Entry 7YBB (X-ray diffraction, 1.68 A resolution); this record covers chains A and B.

# Chain A
Protein: Aspartyl/asparaginyl beta-hydroxylase
Organism: Homo sapiens
Notes: EC 1.14.11.16
UniProt: Q12797 (ASPH_HUMAN); residues 330-758 here = UniProt positions 330-758
Chain sequence (429 residues; numbered 330 to 758; the number before each row is that of its first residue):
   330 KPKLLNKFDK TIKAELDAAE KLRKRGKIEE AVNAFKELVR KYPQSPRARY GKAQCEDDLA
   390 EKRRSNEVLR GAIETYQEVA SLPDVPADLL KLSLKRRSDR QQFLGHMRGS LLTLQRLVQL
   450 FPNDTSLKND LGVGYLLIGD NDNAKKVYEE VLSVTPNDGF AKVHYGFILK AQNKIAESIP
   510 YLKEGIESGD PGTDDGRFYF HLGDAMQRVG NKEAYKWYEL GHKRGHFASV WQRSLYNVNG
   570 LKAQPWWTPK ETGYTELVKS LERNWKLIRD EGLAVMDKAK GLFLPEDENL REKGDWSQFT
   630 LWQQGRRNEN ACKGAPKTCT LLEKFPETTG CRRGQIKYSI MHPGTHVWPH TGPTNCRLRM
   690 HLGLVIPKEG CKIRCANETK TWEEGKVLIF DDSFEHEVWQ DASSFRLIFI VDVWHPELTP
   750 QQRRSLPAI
Disulfides: C641-C648
Metal / ion sites: Mn2+: H679, H725 (together with IO9)
Ligand contacts: IO9 ((2R)-2-oxidanyl-4-oxidanylidene-pentanedioic acid): W625, S668, M670, H679, R688, H690, W711, F719, D721, H725, V727, R735, I737, I739
Swiss-Prot annotation at these positions:
  - binding site (2-oxoglutarate): W625, S668, R688 to H690, R735
  - binding site (Fe cation): H679, H725
  - glycosylation (N-linked (GlcNAc...) asparagine): N452, N706

# Chain B
Protein: Coagulation factor X
Organism: synthetic construct
Notes: EC 3.4.21.6
UniProt: P00742 (FA10_HUMAN); residues 86-124 here = UniProt positions 86-124
Chain sequence (39 residues; row label = number of the first residue in the row):
    86 DGDQSETSPS QNQGKCKDGL GEYTCTSLEG FEGKNSELF
Unresolved in the structure: 86-98, 117-124
Sequence notes: engineered mutation S90 (Cys in P00742), S95 (Cys in P00742), S112 (Cys in P00742), S121 (Cys in P00742)
Disulfides: C101-C110
Swiss-Prot annotation at these positions:
  - modified residue: D103 (3R: -3-hydroxyaspartate)

# Interface between chain A and chain B
Contacting residue pairs (57; chain A residue first):
  A389(A) - F116(B)
  E390(A) - F116(B)
  R393(A) - F116(B)
  S394(A) - F116(B)
  N395(A) - E114(B)
  N395(A) - G115(B)
  N395(A) - F116(B)  hydrogen bond (side chain-backbone)
  Q431(A) - L113(B)
  F432(A) - L113(B)
  F432(A) - G115(B)  hydrogen bond (backbone-backbone)
  F432(A) - F116(B)  hydrophobic
  L433(A) - L113(B)
  L433(A) - E114(B)
  L433(A) - G115(B)  hydrogen bond (backbone-backbone)
  G434(A) - L113(B)
  M436(A) - L113(B)  hydrophobic
  V462(A) - Y108(B)
  L466(A) - T109(B)
  H493(A) - Y108(B)  hydrogen bond
  F496(A) - G106(B)
  F496(A) - E107(B)
  F496(A) - Y108(B)  hydrophobic
  R526(A) - Y108(B)  hydrogen bond (side chain-backbone)
  F529(A) - L105(B)  hydrophobic
  H530(A) - L105(B)  hydrogen bond (side chain-backbone)
  R562(A) - L105(B)
  L564(A) - L105(B)  hydrophobic
  Y565(A) - L105(B)  hydrophobic
  Y565(A) - T109(B)
  Y565(A) - C110(B)  hydrogen bond (side chain-backbone)
  Y565(A) - T111(B)
  D616(A) - K102(B)  salt bridge
  E617(A) - K100(B)
  E617(A) - C101(B)
  E617(A) - K102(B)  hydrogen bond (side chain-backbone)
  E617(A) - D103(B)  hydrogen bond (side chain-backbone)
  E617(A) - G104(B)  hydrogen bond (side chain-backbone)
  L619(A) - D103(B)
  W625(A) - D103(B)
  Q627(A) - D103(B)
  Q632(A) - K100(B)  hydrogen bond
  Q633(A) - K100(B)
  Q664(A) - K102(B)
  Q664(A) - D103(B)
  K666(A) - D103(B)  salt bridge
  H679(A) - D103(B)
  T680(A) - D103(B)
  T680(A) - G104(B)
  G681(A) - D103(B)
  G681(A) - L105(B)
  P682(A) - G104(B)
  P682(A) - L105(B)  hydrophobic
  R686(A) - K102(B)  hydrogen bond (side chain-backbone)
  R688(A) - D103(B)  salt bridge
  A757(A) - T111(B)
  I758(A) - C101(B)
  I758(A) - T111(B)
Other interface residues (no listed pair), chain A (41 interface residues in all): L465, S563, D721, P756

# Summary
The interface between chain A and chain B involves 41 residues on one side and 16 on the other, with 12
hydrogen bonds and 3 salt bridges. Polar pairs include D616(A)-K102(B), K666(A)-D103(B) and R688(A)-D103(B).
Bound to chain A: compound IO9.
Here chain A is Aspartyl/asparaginyl beta-hydroxylase (Homo sapiens) and chain B is Coagulation factor X
(synthetic construct). Entry 7YBB (Aspartyl/Asparaginyl beta-hydroxylase (AspH) oxygenase and TPR domains in
complex with D-4-hydroxy-2-oxoglutarate and factor X-derived peptide (39mer-4Ser)) was determined by X-ray
diffraction.
